PDB entry 6HZ6 | electron microscopy, 4.30 A resolution (low resolution: residue-level contacts below are approximate; hydrogen-bond / salt-bridge calls are withheld) | chains D and M of the 14 polymer chains in the assembly

Chain D:
Protein: 5-methylcytosine-specific restriction enzyme B
From: Escherichia coli (strain K12)
Notes: EC 3.1.21.-
UniProt: P15005 (MCRB_ECOLI), isoform P15005-2; residues 162-459 here correspond to UniProt positions 1-298 (UniProt number = residue number - 161)
Amino-acid sequence (307 residues; each row starts with the number of its first residue):
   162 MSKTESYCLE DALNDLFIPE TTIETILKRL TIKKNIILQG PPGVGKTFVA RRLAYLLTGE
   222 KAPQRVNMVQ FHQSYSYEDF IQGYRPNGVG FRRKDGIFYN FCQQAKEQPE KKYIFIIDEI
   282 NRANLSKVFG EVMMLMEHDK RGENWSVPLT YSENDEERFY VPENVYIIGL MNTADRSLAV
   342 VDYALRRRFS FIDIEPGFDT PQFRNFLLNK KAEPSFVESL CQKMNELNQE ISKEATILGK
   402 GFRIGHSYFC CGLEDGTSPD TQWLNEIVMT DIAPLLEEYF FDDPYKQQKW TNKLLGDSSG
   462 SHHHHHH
Not modelled in the structure: 162-173, 458-468
Differences from the reference sequence: expression tag (460-468)
Residues lining bound ligands:
  - GDP (guanosine-5'-diphosphate): Asp176, Leu177, Phe178, Pro203, Gly204, Val205, Gly206, Lys207, Thr208, Phe209, His407, Ser408, Cys411, Cys412
  - GMP-PNP (GNP; phosphoaminophosphonic acid-guanylate ester): Glu298, Asp300, Lys301, Ala345, Arg348, Arg349
Reported in the primary citation:
  - mutagenesis - R348A: decreased catalytic activity
  - mutagenesis - R283A: abolished catalytic activity on GTP (citing earlier work)

Chain M:
Protein: Protein McrC
From: Escherichia coli (strain K12)
UniProt: P15006 (MCRC_ECOLI); numbering as in UniProt (aligned over 1-348)
Amino-acid sequence (348 residues; each row starts with the number of its first residue):
     1 MEQPVIPVRN IYYMLTYAWG YLQEIKQANL EAIPGNNLLD ILGYVLNKGV LQLSRRGLEL
    61 DYNPNTEIIP GIKGRIEFAK TIRGFHLNHG KTVSTFDMLN EDTLANRIIK STLAILIKHE
   121 KLNSTIRDEA RSLYRKLPGI STLHLTPQHF SYLNGGKNTR YYKFVISVCK FIVNNSIPGQ
   181 NKGHYRFYDF ERNEKEMSLL YQKFLYEFCR RELTSANTTR SYLKWDASSI SDQSLNLLPR
   241 METDITIRSS EKILIVDAKY YKSIFSRRMG TEKFHSQNLY QLMNYLWSLK PENGENIGGL
   301 LIYPHVDTAV KHRYKINGFD IGLCTVNLGQ EWPCIHQELL DIFDEYLK
Not modelled in the structure: 1-2, 22-27, 268-271
Reported in the primary citation:
  - catalytic residues: Asp244, Asp257, Lys259 (proposed by the authors, not directly observed)

Chain D / chain M interface:
Contacting residue pairs - 26 pairs, chain D then chain M:
  Glu239(D) - Lys73(M)
  Tyr245(D) - Gly71(M)
  Tyr245(D) - Ile72(M)
  Arg246(D) - Pro70(M)
  Pro247(D) - Pro70(M)
  Phe252(D) - Gly71(M)
  Phe252(D) - Leu87(M)
  Phe252(D) - Gly90(M)
  Lys288(D) - Met98(M)
  Arg337(D) - Lys136(M)
  Ser338(D) - Lys136(M)
  Leu339(D) - Ser54(M)
  Leu339(D) - Leu58(M)
  Leu339(D) - Leu133(M)
  Leu339(D) - Lys136(M)
  Ala340(D) - Leu60(M)
  Ala340(D) - Glu101(M)
  Val341(D) - Leu60(M)
  Val342(D) - Ser54(M)
  Val342(D) - Arg55(M)
  Tyr344(D) - Arg55(M)
  Ile398(D) - Ser132(M)
  Glu439(D) - Arg135(M)
  Phe442(D) - Arg131(M)
  Phe442(D) - Arg135(M)
  Asp443(D) - Arg131(M)
Also at the interface, not in a pair above, chain D (22 interface residues in all): Ser237, Asn285, Tyr312, Thr397, Tyr440
Also at the interface, not in a pair above, chain M (24 interface residues in all): Gly74, Lys91, Thr92, Leu99, Asp128, Glu129, Leu137

Summary:
22 residues of chain D and 24 residues of chain M are in contact. Bound to chain D: GMP-PNP and GDP. From the
paper: catalytic residues Asp244(M), Asp257(M) and Lys259(M); R348A of chain D reduces catalytic activity.
Chain D is 5-methylcytosine-specific restriction enzyme B and chain M is Protein McrC, both from Escherichia
coli (strain K12); the structure, Structure of McrBC without DNA binding domains (Class 2), was determined by
electron microscopy, deposited together with 6HZ4, 6HZ5, 6HZ7, 6HZ8 and 6HZ9.
